PDB entry 5E3M | X-ray diffraction, 2.89 A resolution | chains A and B of the 4 polymer chains in the assembly

# Chain A (and B)
Protein: DNA-binding protein Fis
From: Escherichia coli
Notes: chain B of this document is another copy of the same molecule, construct and numbering; everything in this record applies to it too
UniProtKB: P0A6R3 (FIS_ECOLI); residues 1-98 here = UniProt positions 1-98
Chain sequence (98 residues; numbered 1 to 98; the number before each row is that of its first residue):
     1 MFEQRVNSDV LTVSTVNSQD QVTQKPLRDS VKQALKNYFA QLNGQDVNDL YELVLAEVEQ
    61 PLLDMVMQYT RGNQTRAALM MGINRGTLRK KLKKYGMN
Disordered / not traced: 1-7 (chain B: fully traced)
UniProt features mapped onto this chain:
  - DNA-binding region: Gln74 to Lys93 (H-T-H motif)
  - region: Asn17 to Gly44 (Required for the stimulation of HIN-mediated recombination)
Reported in the primary citation:
  - binding site for the 27-nt DNA strand: Arg85
  - mutagenesis - N73A (140-fold): decreased binding to F1
  - mutagenesis - R71A, T75A: unchanged binding to F1
  - mutagenesis - R71A: decreased binding to F27
  - mutagenesis - R71A: decreased binding to F28
  - mutagenesis - R71A: decreased binding to F1+/-8G

# How chain A and chain B interact
Pairs across the interface (85; chain A residue first):
  Val10(A) with Tyr38(B); Leu53(B), hydrophobic
  Leu11(A) with Leu53(B), hydrophobic; Val54(B), hydrophobic; Glu57(B)
  Thr12(A) with Ala34(B); Asn37(B)
  Val13(A) with Ser30(B)
  Pro26(A) with Glu57(B)
  Leu27(A) with Glu57(B)
  Arg28(A) with Glu57(B), salt bridge; Gln60(B); Pro61(B)
  Ser30(A) with Val13(B); Leu27(B); Ser30(B)
  Val31(A) with Leu27(B); Pro61(B), hydrophobic
  Lys32(A) with Asp64(B); Met65(B); Gln68(B)
  Gln33(A) with Val13(B); Ser14(B), hydrogen bond (side chain-backbone)
  Ala34(A) with Leu11(B); Thr12(B)
  Leu35(A) with Leu11(B), hydrophobic; Leu62(B), hydrophobic
  Lys36(A) with Met65(B)
  Tyr38(A) with Val10(B), hydrophobic; Leu11(B), hydrophobic
  Phe39(A) with Met65(B), hydrophobic; Met80(B), hydrophobic
  Gln41(A) with Arg5(B), hydrogen bond
  Leu42(A) with Tyr69(B)
  Gly44(A) with Tyr69(B)
  Val47(A) with Met80(B), hydrophobic
  Asn48(A) with Leu79(B); Met80(B); Gly82(B)
  Asp49(A) with Met80(B); Met81(B)
  Leu50(A) with Met80(B), hydrogen bond (backbone-backbone); Met81(B), hydrogen bond (backbone-backbone)
  Tyr51(A) with Glu59(B), hydrogen bond; Leu62(B), hydrophobic; Met81(B), hydrogen bond (backbone-backbone); Ile83(B), hydrophobic; Lys91(B)
  Val54(A) with Leu11(B), hydrophobic; Val58(B), hydrophobic
  Leu55(A) with Leu55(B), hydrophobic
  Glu57(A) with Asn7(B); Ser8(B); Arg28(B), salt bridge
  Val58(A) with Val54(B), hydrophobic; Val58(B), hydrophobic
  Glu59(A) with Tyr51(B), hydrogen bond
  Gln60(A) with Arg28(B), hydrogen bond
  Pro61(A) with Arg28(B); Val31(B), hydrophobic; Lys32(B)
  Leu62(A) with Leu35(B), hydrophobic; Tyr51(B), hydrophobic
  Asp64(A) with Lys32(B), salt bridge
  Met65(A) with Lys32(B); Leu35(B), hydrophobic; Lys36(B); Phe39(B)
  Val66(A) with Leu50(B), hydrophobic
  Tyr69(A) with Phe39(B), hydrophobic; Leu42(B)
  Leu79(A) with Val47(B); Asn48(B)
  Met80(A) with Phe39(B), hydrophobic; Val47(B); Asn48(B), hydrogen bond (backbone-backbone); Asp49(B), hydrogen bond (backbone-backbone); Leu50(B), hydrogen bond (backbone-backbone)
  Met81(A) with Asn48(B); Asp49(B); Leu50(B), hydrogen bond (backbone-backbone); Tyr51(B), hydrogen bond (backbone-backbone)
  Gly82(A) with Asn48(B)
  Ile83(A) with Tyr51(B), hydrophobic
  Lys91(A) with Tyr51(B)
Also at the interface, not in a pair above, chain A (49 interface residues in all): Val16, Asp20, Asn37, Gln45, Glu52, Leu53, Gln68
Also at the interface, not in a pair above, chain B (49 interface residues in all): Val16, Asp20, Gln33, Glu52, Val66

# Summary
The chain A/chain B interface involves 49 residues from each chain, with 13 hydrogen bonds and 3 salt bridges.
Among the polar pairs are Arg28(A)-Glu57(B), Asp64(A)-Lys32(B) and Gln33(A)-Ser14(B). From the paper: a
binding site for the 27-nt DNA strand at Arg85(A); N73A of chain A reduces binding to F1; 3 substitutions were
tested in all.
Both chains are DNA-binding protein Fis (Escherichia coli). Entry 5E3M (Crystal structure of Fis bound to 27bp
DNA F35 (AAATTAGTTTGAATCTCGAGCTAATTT)) was determined by X-ray diffraction, deposited together with 5DS9,
5E3L, 5DTD, 5E3N and 5E3O.
